PDB entry 8EGS | electron microscopy, 3.92 A resolution | chains I and Y of the 3 polymer chains in the assembly

Chain I:
Name: Lower collar protein
From: Staphylococcus phage Andhra
UniProt: A0A1S6L1H8 (A0A1S6L1H8_9CAUD); residues 39-277 here correspond to UniProt positions 1-239 (UniProt number = residue number - 38)
Amino-acid sequence (239 residues; each row starts with the number of its first residue):
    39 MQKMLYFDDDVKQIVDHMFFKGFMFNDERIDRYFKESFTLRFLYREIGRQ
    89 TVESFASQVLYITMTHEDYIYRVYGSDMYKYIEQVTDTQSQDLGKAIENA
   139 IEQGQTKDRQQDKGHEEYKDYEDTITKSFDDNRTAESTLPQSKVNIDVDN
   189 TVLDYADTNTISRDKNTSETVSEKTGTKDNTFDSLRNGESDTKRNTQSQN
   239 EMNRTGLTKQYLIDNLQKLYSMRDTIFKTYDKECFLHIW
Not modelled in the structure: 39-174, 195-277
Reported in the primary citation:
  - conformationally variable residues (order/disorder transition): Leu-177 to Ala-194

Chain Y:
Name: Major tail protein
From: Staphylococcus phage Andhra
UniProt: A0A1S6L1I1 (A0A1S6L1I1_9CAUD); numbering as in UniProt (aligned over 1-588)
Amino-acid sequence (588 residues; row label = number of the first residue in the row):
     1 MADRKLTHFKFFYNTPLTDYQNTIHFSSNNERDNYFLNENHFNAIDYKNI
    51 PFNFIRDRNMVNLEQMSWQDAQGINYCTFKSDFENRRYYAFVNQIEYVND
   101 HVTRMYLVIDTVMTYTQGNVLSTVQNAFVERQHLPRDVYNYLLPSLRNND
   151 DVIKASNKYYLNNYLEQFGGNLVLFQSSADLSKKFGTKKEPNLESSKGIT
   201 YDYITSPVNLYVMNREDFNNFMDKMSKYPWITQNFQKIILIPATFINKDD
   251 LEAVKTQEDIKGLMTLKNDKLSNEWELKELRVPFERLQYMLNSNQDELKH
   301 LVRNEYLTIEIYSWNGDSLLLDAGKITERTGVKLKTKSIIGYHNEVRIYP
   351 VDYNSAPNEKPIKASDNSILIDTGSFLNTAITFDSFAEVPILIDNGLLAQ
   401 SQQANKQKNAQSNLISNRINNVVNGNDLKSRFYDAVSIGSNLSPTALFSK
   451 FNDEYNYYKELRAEYKDLALQPPTVTSSQMGNAFQIANSINGLTMKIGVP
   501 APFDMDNIQRYYFMLGFETNDQAGTPFPIDSWTVCNYLRMRGTYTIDGID
   551 PMLLEQLKVLLETGVRFWHNDGTNNPMAQNVFKNKFRK
Not modelled in the structure: 1-2

How chain I and chain Y interact:
Contacting residue pairs (8; chain I residue first):
  Leu-177(I) / Asn-53(Y)
  Gln-179(I) / Arg-4(Y)  hydrogen bond
  Gln-179(I) / Lys-5(Y)  hydrogen bond (side chain-backbone)
  Gln-179(I) / Phe-83(Y)
  Lys-181(I) / Arg-4(Y)
  Asp-192(I) / Arg-4(Y)  salt bridge
  Tyr-193(I) / Arg-4(Y)
  Tyr-193(I) / Leu-6(Y)  hydrophobic
Interface residues without a listed pair, chain I (6 interface residues in all): Ser-180
Interface residues without a listed pair, chain Y (9 interface residues in all): Asp-3, Pro-51, Ile-55, Arg-58

In short:
6 residues of chain I face 9 of chain Y across their interface; the contacts include 2 hydrogen bonds and 1
salt bridge. Polar contacts include Asp-192(I)/Arg-4(Y), Gln-179(I)/Arg-4(Y) and Gln-179(I)/Lys-5(Y). From the
paper: conformational variability at Leu-177(I).
Chain I is Lower collar protein and chain Y is Major tail protein, both from Staphylococcus phage Andhra; the
structure, Tail knob structure of Staphylococcus phage Andhra, was determined by electron microscopy (same
publication as 8EGR, 8EGT and 8EJ5).
